Entry 8XOO (electron microscopy, 1.84 A resolution); this record covers chains O and T of the 21 polymer chains in the assembly.

[Chain O (and T)]
Molecule: NDP-hexose 4-ketoreductase
Source organism: Streptomyces hawaiiensis
Notes: chain T of this document is another copy of the same molecule, construct and numbering; everything in this record applies to it too
UniProt: A0A6G5RIJ6 (A0A6G5RIJ6_9ACTN); numbering as in UniProt (aligned over 157-816)
Amino-acid sequence (696 residues; each row starts with the number of its first residue):
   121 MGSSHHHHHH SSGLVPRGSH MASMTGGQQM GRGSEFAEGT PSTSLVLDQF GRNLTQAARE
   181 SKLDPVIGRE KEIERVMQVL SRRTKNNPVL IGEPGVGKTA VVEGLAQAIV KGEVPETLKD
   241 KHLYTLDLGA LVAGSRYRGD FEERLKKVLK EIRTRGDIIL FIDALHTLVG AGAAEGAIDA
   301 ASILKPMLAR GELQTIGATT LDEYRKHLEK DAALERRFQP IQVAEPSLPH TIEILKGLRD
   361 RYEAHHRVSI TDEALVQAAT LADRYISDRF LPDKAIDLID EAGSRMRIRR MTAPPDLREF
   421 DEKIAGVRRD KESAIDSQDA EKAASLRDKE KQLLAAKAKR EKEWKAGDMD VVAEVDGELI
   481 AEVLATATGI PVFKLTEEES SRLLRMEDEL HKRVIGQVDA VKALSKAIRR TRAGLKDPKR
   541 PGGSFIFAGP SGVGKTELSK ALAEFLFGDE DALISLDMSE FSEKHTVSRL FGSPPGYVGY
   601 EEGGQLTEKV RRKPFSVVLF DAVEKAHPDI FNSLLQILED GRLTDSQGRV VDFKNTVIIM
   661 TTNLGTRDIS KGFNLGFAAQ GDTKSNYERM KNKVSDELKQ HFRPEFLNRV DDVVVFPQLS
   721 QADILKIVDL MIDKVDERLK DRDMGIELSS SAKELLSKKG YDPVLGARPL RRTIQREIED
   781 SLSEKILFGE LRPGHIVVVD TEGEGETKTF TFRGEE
Unresolved in the structure: 121-163, 411-471, 668-687 (chain T: 121-163, 411-471)
Differences from the reference sequence: initiating methionine (121); expression tag (122-156); engineered mutation Ala284 (Glu in A0A6G5RIJ6), Ala440 (Phe in A0A6G5RIJ6), Ala622 (Glu in A0A6G5RIJ6)
Small-molecule neighbours:
  - ADP (adenosine-5'-diphosphate): Asp184, Pro185, Val186, Ile187, Arg189, Pro214, Gly215, Val216, Gly217, Lys218, Thr219, Ala220, Glu223, Ile354, Leu358, Pro392, Asp393, Ile396
  - ATP (adenosine-5'-triphosphate): Arg513, Val514, Ile515, Gln517, Pro550, Ser551, Gly552, Val553, Gly554, Lys555, Thr556, Glu557, Leu719, Ile727, Ala767, Arg768
Reported in the primary citation:
  - binding site for casein: Tyr257, Tyr597
  - binding site for ADP: Arg336

[Chain O / chain T interface]
Contacting residue pairs - 54 pairs, chain O then chain T:
  Arg172(O) - Arg310(T)
  Asp184(O) - Arg203(T)  salt bridge
  Gly215(O) - Arg336(T)
  Asp247(O) - Lys305(T)
  Ala253(O) - Ser302(T)
  Gly254(O) - Arg258(T)
  Arg256(O) - Ala297(T)  hydrogen bond (side chain-backbone)
  Arg361(O) - Arg203(T)
  Tyr362(O) - Arg203(T)
  His365(O) - Ser201(T)
  His365(O) - Arg203(T)
  His366(O) - Ser201(T)  hydrogen bond (side chain-backbone)
  His366(O) - Arg202(T)
  His366(O) - Arg203(T)
  Asp397(O) - Arg202(T)  salt bridge
  Asp400(O) - Arg202(T)  salt bridge
  Asp400(O) - Arg203(T)  hydrogen bond (side chain-backbone)
  Asp400(O) - Thr204(T)  hydrogen bond (side chain-backbone)
  Glu401(O) - Arg195(T)  salt bridge
  Glu401(O) - Gln198(T)  hydrogen bond
  Glu401(O) - Arg202(T)  salt bridge
  Ser404(O) - Gln198(T)  hydrogen bond (side chain-backbone)
  Ser404(O) - Ser201(T)
  Ser404(O) - Arg202(T)
  Arg405(O) - Gln198(T)
  Arg407(O) - Glu236(T)  salt bridge
  Arg407(O) - Thr237(T)
  Ile408(O) - Glu194(T)
  Ile408(O) - Pro235(T)  hydrophobic
  Arg410(O) - Glu236(T)  salt bridge
  Asp577(O) - Arg703(T)
  Gly599(O) - Lys584(T)
  Glu601(O) - Tyr597(T)
  Glu602(O) - Lys584(T)  salt bridge
  Glu602(O) - Tyr597(T)  hydrogen bond
  Arg738(O) - Leu535(T)  hydrogen bond (side chain-backbone)
  Arg738(O) - Lys536(T)
  Arg738(O) - Asp537(T)
  Leu739(O) - Leu535(T)  hydrophobic
  Arg768(O) - Glu705(T)  salt bridge
  Arg771(O) - Arg540(T)
  Arg772(O) - Leu707(T)  hydrogen bond (side chain-backbone)
  Arg772(O) - Asn708(T)  hydrogen bond (side chain-backbone)
  Arg772(O) - Val710(T)
  Glu779(O) - Leu535(T)
  Glu779(O) - Lys536(T)
  Asp780(O) - Arg530(T)  salt bridge
  Ser783(O) - Arg529(T)
  Ser783(O) - Arg530(T)
  Ser783(O) - Ala533(T)
  Glu784(O) - Arg529(T)  salt bridge
  Glu784(O) - Arg530(T)  salt bridge
  Leu787(O) - Leu504(T)  hydrophobic
  Leu787(O) - Ala533(T)  hydrophobic
Also at the interface, not in a pair above, chain O (41 interface residues in all): Pro214, Gly249, Ala250, Tyr257, Glu580, Val598, Lys609, Asp741
Also at the interface, not in a pair above, chain T (41 interface residues in all): Met197, Val199, Lys205, Tyr257, Gly296, Lys526, Gly534, Glu583, His585, Asn632

[Summary]
The chain O/chain T interface involves 41 residues from each chain, with 10 hydrogen bonds and 12 salt
bridges. Polar pairs include Asp184(O)-Arg203(T), Asp397(O)-Arg202(T) and Asp400(O)-Arg202(T). Ligands of
chain O: ADP and ATP. The paper reports a binding site for casein at Tyr257(O) and Tyr597(O); a binding site
for ADP at Arg336(O).
Both chains are NDP-hexose 4-ketoreductase (Streptomyces hawaiiensis). Entry 8XOO (Cryo-EM structure of the
ClpC1:ClpP1P2 degradation complex in Streptomyces hawaiiensis) was determined by electron microscopy together
with 8XN4, 8XON and 8XOP from the same study.
